Entry 4ZNW (X-ray diffraction, 2.31 A resolution); this record covers chains B and D of the 4 polymer chains in the assembly.

Chain B:
Molecule: Estrogen receptor
Source organism: Homo sapiens
Notes: fragment: ligand-binding domain
UniProt: P03372 (ESR1_HUMAN); residues 301-559 here = UniProt positions 301-559
Chain sequence (259 residues; numbered 301 to 559; the number before each row is that of its first residue):
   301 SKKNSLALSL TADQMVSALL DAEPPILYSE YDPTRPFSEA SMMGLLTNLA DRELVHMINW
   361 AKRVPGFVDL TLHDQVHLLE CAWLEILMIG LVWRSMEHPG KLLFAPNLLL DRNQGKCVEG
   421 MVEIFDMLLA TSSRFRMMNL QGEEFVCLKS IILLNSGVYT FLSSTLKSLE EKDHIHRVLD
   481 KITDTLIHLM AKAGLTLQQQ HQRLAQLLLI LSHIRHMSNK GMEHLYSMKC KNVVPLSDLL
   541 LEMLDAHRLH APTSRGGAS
Disordered / not traced: 301-304, 460-471, 530-533, 549-559
Differences from the reference sequence: engineered mutation Ser-537 (Tyr in P03372)
Small-molecule neighbours: OBM (4-bromophenyl (1S,2R,4S)-5,6-bis(4-hydroxyphenyl)-7-oxabicyclo[2.2.1]hept-5-ene-2-sulfonate): Met-343, Leu-346, Thr-347, Leu-349, Ala-350, Glu-353, Leu-384, Leu-387, Met-388, Leu-391, Arg-394, Phe-404, Val-418, Glu-419, Gly-420, Met-421, Ile-424, Phe-425, Leu-428, Met-517, Gly-521, His-524, Leu-525, Lys-529, Leu-540

Chain D:
Molecule: Nuclear receptor-interacting peptide
UniProt: Q15596 (NCOA2_HUMAN); numbering as in UniProt (aligned over 686-698)
Chain sequence (13 residues; each row starts with the number of its first residue):
   686 KHKILHRLLQ DSS
Disordered / not traced: 686-687, 697-698

Chain B / chain D interface:
Pairs across the interface (24; chain B residue first):
  Ile-358(B) / Leu-690(D)  hydrophobic
  Ile-358(B) / Leu-693(D)  hydrophobic
  Ile-358(B) / Leu-694(D)  hydrophobic
  Lys-362(B) / Leu-693(D)  hydrogen bond (side chain-backbone)
  Lys-362(B) / Leu-694(D)
  Lys-362(B) / Asp-696(D)  hydrogen bond (side chain-backbone)
  Leu-372(B) / His-691(D)
  Leu-372(B) / Leu-694(D)  hydrophobic
  Leu-372(B) / Gln-695(D)
  His-373(B) / His-691(D)
  Gln-375(B) / Leu-694(D)
  Val-376(B) / Lys-688(D)
  Val-376(B) / Leu-690(D)
  Val-376(B) / His-691(D)
  Val-376(B) / Leu-694(D)
  Leu-379(B) / Leu-690(D)  hydrophobic
  Leu-379(B) / Leu-694(D)  hydrophobic
  Glu-380(B) / Lys-688(D)  salt bridge
  Glu-380(B) / Leu-690(D)
  Leu-539(B) / Ile-689(D)  hydrophobic
  Leu-539(B) / Leu-690(D)
  Glu-542(B) / Lys-688(D)
  Glu-542(B) / Ile-689(D)  hydrogen bond (side chain-backbone)
  Met-543(B) / Leu-690(D)  hydrophobic
Other interface residues (no listed pair), chain B (13 interface residues in all): Phe-367, Asp-538

In short:
13 residues of chain B and 8 residues of chain D are in contact, with 3 hydrogen bonds and 1 salt bridge.
Among the polar pairs are Glu-380(B)/Lys-688(D), Lys-362(B)/Leu-693(D) and Lys-362(B)/Asp-696(D). Chain B
binds compound OBM.
Chain B is Estrogen receptor (Homo sapiens) and chain D is Nuclear receptor-interacting peptide; the
structure, Crystal Structure of the ER-alpha Ligand-binding Domain (Y537S) in complex with a
4-Bromo-substituted OBHS derivative, was determined by X-ray diffraction together with 4ZN7, 4ZNH, 4ZNS, 4ZNT,
4ZNU, 4ZNV and 50 further entries from the same study.
